PDB entry 2CM1 | X-ray diffraction, 2.00 A resolution | chain A

[Chain A]
Molecule: Serine threonine protein phosphatase pstp
Organism: Mycobacterium tuberculosis
Notes: EC 3.1.3.16; fragment: catalytic domain, residues 1-240
Reference sequence: P71588 (P71588_MYCTU); residues 1-240 here = UniProt positions 1-240
Chain sequence (260 residues; each row starts with the number of its first residue; numbers below 1 keep their minus sign (Met-19 is residue -19)):
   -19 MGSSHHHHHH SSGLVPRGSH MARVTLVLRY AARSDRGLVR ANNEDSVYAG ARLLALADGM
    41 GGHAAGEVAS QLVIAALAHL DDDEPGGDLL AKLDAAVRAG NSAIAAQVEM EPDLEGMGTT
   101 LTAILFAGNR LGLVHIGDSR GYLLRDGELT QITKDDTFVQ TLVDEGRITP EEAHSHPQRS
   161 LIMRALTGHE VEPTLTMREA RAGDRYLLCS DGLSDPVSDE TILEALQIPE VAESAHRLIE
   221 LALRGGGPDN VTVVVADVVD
Unresolved in the structure: -19 to 4, 155-160
Ion coordination: Mn2+ site 1: Asp38, Asp191, Asp229; Mn2+ site 2: Asp38, Gly39

[Overview]
Asp38, Asp191 and Asp229 coordinate Mn2+ site 1. Asp38 and Gly39 coordinate Mn2+ site 2.
Chain A is Serine threonine protein phosphatase pstp (Mycobacterium tuberculosis); the structure, Crystal
structure of the catalytic domain of serine threonine protein phosphatase PstP in complex with 2 ..., was
determined by X-ray diffraction, deposited together with 2V06.
